Entry 7KGB (electron microscopy, 2.70 A resolution); this record covers chains A and N of the 52 polymer chains in the assembly.

== Chain A ==
Molecule: 23S rRNA
Organism: Mycobacterium tuberculosis (strain ATCC 25618 / H37Rv)
Sequence (3138 nucleotides; numbered 1 to 3138; the number before each row is that of its first residue):
     1 UUGUAAGUGUCUAAGGGCGCAUGGUGGAUGCCUUGGCAUCGAGAGCCGAU
    51 GAAGGACGUGGGAGGCUGCGAUAUGCCUCGGGGAGCUGUCAACCGAGCGU
   101 GGAUCCGAGGAUUUCCGAAUGGGGAAACCCAGCACGAGUGAUGUCGUGCU
   151 ACCCGCAUCUGAAUAUAUAGGGUGCGGGAGGGAACGCGGGGAAGUGAAAC
   201 AUCUCAGUACCCGUAGGAGGAGAAAACAAUUGUGAUUCCGCAAGUAGUGG
   251 CGAGCGAACGCGGAACAGGCUAAACCGCACGCAUGGGUAACCGGGUAGGG
   301 GUUGUGUGUGCGGGGUUGUGGGAGGAUAUGUCUCAGCGCUACCCGGCUGA
   351 GAGGCAGUCAGAAAGUGUCGUGGUUAGCGGAAGUGGCCUGGGAUGGUCUG
   401 CCGUAGACGGUGAGAGCCCGGUACGCGAAAACCCGGCACCUGCCUAGUAU
   451 CAAUUCCCGAGUAGCAGCGGGCCCGUGGAAUCCGCUGUGAAUCCGCCGGG
   501 ACCACCCGGUAAGCCUAAAUACUCCUCGAUGACCGAUAGCGGAUUAGUAC
   551 CGUGAGGGAAUGGUGAAAAGUACCCCGGGAGGGGAGUGAAAGAGUACCUG
   601 AAACCGUGUGCCUACAAUCCGUCAGAGCCUCCUUUUCCUCUCCGGAGGAG
   651 GGUGGUGAUGGCGUGCCUUUUGAAGAAUGAGCCUGCGAGUCAGGGACAUG
   701 UCGCAAGGUUAACCCGUGUGGGGUAGCCGCAGCGAAAGCGAGUCUGAAUA
   751 GGGCGACCCACACGCGCAUACGCGCGUGUGAAUAGUGGCGUGUUCUGGAC
   801 CCGAAGCGGAGUGAUCUACCCAUGGCCAGGGUGAAGCGCGGGUAAGACCG
   851 CGUGGAGGCCCGAACCCACUUAGGUUGAAGACUGAGGGGAUGAGCUGUGG
   901 GUAGGGGUGAAAGGCCAAUCAAACUCCGUGAUAGCUGGUUCUCCCCGAAA
   951 UGCAUUUAGGUGCAGCGUUGCGUGGUUCACCGCGGAGGUAGAGCUACUGG
  1001 AUGGCCGAUGGGCCCUACUAGGUUACUGACGUCAGCCAAACUCCGAAUGC
  1051 CGUGGUGUAAAGCGUGGCAGUGAGACGGCGGGGGAUAAGCUCCGUACGUC
  1101 GAAAGGGAAACAGCCCAGAUCGCCGGCUAAGGCCCCCAAGCGUGUGCUAA
  1151 GUGGGAAAGGAUGUGCAGUCGCAAAGACAACCAGGAGGUUGGCUUAGAAG
  1201 CAGCCACCCUUGAAAGAGUGCGUAAUAGCUCACUGGUCAAGUGAUUGUGC
  1251 GCCGAUAAUGUAGCGGGGCUCAAGCACACCGCCGAAGCCGCGGCACAUCC
  1301 ACCUUGUGGUGGGUGUGGGUAGGGGAGCGUCCCUCAUUCAGCGAAGCCAC
  1351 CGGGUGACCGGUGGUGGAGGGUGGGGGAGUGAGAAUGCAGGCAUGAGUAG
  1401 CGACAAGGCAAGUGAGAACCUUGCCCGCCGAAAGACCAAGGGUUCCUGGG
  1451 CCAGGCCAGUCCGCCCAGGGUGAGUCGGGACCUAAGGCGAGGCCGACAGG
  1501 CGUAGUCGAUGGACAACGGGUUGAUAUUCCCGUACCCGUGUGUGGGCGCC
  1551 CGUGACGAAUCAGCGGUACUAACCACCCAAAACCGGAUCGAUCACUCCCC
  1601 UUCGGGGGUGUGGAGUUCUGGGGCUGCGUGGGAACUUCGCUGGUAGUAGU
  1651 CAAGCGAAGGGGUGACGCAGGAAGGUAGCCGUACCAGUCAGUGGUAACAC
  1701 UGGGGCAAGCCGGUAGGGAGAGCGAUAGGCAAAUCCGUCGCUCACUAAUC
  1751 CUGAGAGGUGACGCAUAGCCGGUUGAGGCGAAUUCGGUGAUCCUCUGCUG
  1801 CCAAGAAAAGCCUCUAGCGAGCACACACACGGCCCGUACCCCAAACCGAC
  1851 ACAGGUGGUCAGGUAGAGCAUACCAAGGCGUACGAGAUAACUAUGGUUAA
  1901 GGAACUCGGCAAAAUGCCCCCGUAACUUCGGGAGAAGGGGGACCGGAAUA
  1951 UCGUGAACACCCUUGCGGUGGGAGCGGGAUCCGGUCGCAGAAACCAGUGA
  2001 GGAGCGACUGUUUACUAAAAACACAGGUCCGUGCGAAGUCGCAAGACGAU
  2051 GUAUACGGACUGACGCCUGCCCGGUGCUGGAAGGUUAAGAGGACCCGUUA
  2101 ACCCGCAAGGGUGAAGCGGAGAAUUUAAGCCCCAGUAAACGGCGGUGGUA
  2151 ACUAUAACCAUCCUAAGGUAGCGAAAUUCCUUGUCGGGUAAGUUCCGACC
  2201 UGCACGAAUGGCGUAACGACUUCUCAACUGUCUCAACCAUAGACUCGGCG
  2251 AAAUUGCACUACGAGUAAAGAUGCUCGUUACGCGCGGCAGGACGAAAAGA
  2301 CCCCGGGACCUUCACUACAACUUGGUAUUGAUGUUCGGUACGGUUUGUGU
  2351 AGGAUAGGUGGGAGACUGUGAAACCUCGACGCCAGUUGGGGCGGAGUCGU
  2401 UGUUGAAAUACCACUCUGAUCGUAUUGGGCAUCUAACCUCGAACCCUGAA
  2451 UCGGGUUUAGGGACAGUGCCUGGCGGGUAGUUUAACUGGGGCGGUUGCCU
  2501 CCUAAAAUGUAACGGAGGCGCCCAAAGGUUCCCUCAACCUGGACGGCAAU
  2551 CAGGUGGCGAGUGUAAAUGCACAAGGGAGCUUGACUGCGAGACUUACAAG
  2601 UCAAGCAGGGACGAAAGUCGGGAUUAGUGAUCCGGCACCCCCGAGUGGAA
  2651 GGGGUGUCGCUCAACGGAUAAAAGGUACCCCGGGGAUAACAGGCUGAUCU
  2701 UCCCCAAGAGUCCAUAUCGACGGGAUGGUUUGGCACCUCGAUGUCGGCUC
  2751 GUCGCAUCCUGGGGCUGGAGCAGGUCCCAAGGGUUGGGCUGUUCGCCCAU
  2801 UAAAGCGGCACGCGAGCUGGGUUUAGAACGUCGUGAGACAGUUCGGUCUC
  2851 UAUCCGCCGCGCGCGUCAGAAACUUGAGGAAACCUGUCCCUAGUACGAGA
  2901 GGACCGGGACGGACGAACCUCUGGUGCACCAGUUGUCCCGCCAGGGGCAC
  2951 CGCUGGAUAGCCACGUUCGGUCAGGAUAACCGCUGAAAGCAUCUAAGCGG
  3001 GAAACCUUCUCCAAGAUCAGGUUUCUCACCCACUUGGUGGGAUAAGGCCC
  3051 CCCGCAGAACACGGGUUCAAUAGGUCAGACCUGGAAGCUCAGUAAUGGGU
  3101 GUAGGGAACUGGUGCUAACCGGCCGAAAACUUACAACA
Not modelled in the structure: 1-4, 1013-1022, 3133-3138
Modified positions: 5MU (5-methyluridine 5'-monophosphate) at position 2177, 6MZ (N6-methyladenosine-5'-monophosphate) at position 2268, 6MZ (N6-methyladenosine-5'-monophosphate) at position 2296, OMG (o2'-methylguanosine-5'-monophosphate) at position 2489, OMC (o2'-methylycytidine-5'-monophosphate) at position 2736, OMG (o2'-methylguanosine-5'-monophosphate) at position 2791
Ion coordination: Mg2+ site 1: A13, G15, G16; Mg2+ site 2: A14, G15; Mg2+ site 3: C31, G1370; Mg2+ site 4: C46, G217; Mg2+ site 5 near U72 (its only coordinating residue here); Mg2+ site 6 near U120 (its only coordinating residue here); Mg2+ site 7: A162, U166; Mg2+ site 8: G194, U2481; Mg2+ site 9 near G194 (its only coordinating residue here); Mg2+ site 10: A199, C200; Mg2+ site 11 near G220 (its only coordinating residue here); Mg2+ site 12 near C251 (its only coordinating residue here); 204 more Mg2+ sites not listed
Ligand contacts: Sequanamycin 9 (WDP): G874, U875, G877, G880, A881, 6MZ_2296, A2297, A2300, A2741, G2743, U2744, U2847, C2848, U2849

== Chain N ==
Molecule: 50S ribosomal protein L17
Organism: Mycobacterium tuberculosis (strain ATCC 25618 / H37Rv)
Reference sequence: P9WHD3 (RL17_MYCTU); residues 1-180 here = UniProt positions 1-180
Chain sequence (180 residues; row label = number of the first residue in the row):
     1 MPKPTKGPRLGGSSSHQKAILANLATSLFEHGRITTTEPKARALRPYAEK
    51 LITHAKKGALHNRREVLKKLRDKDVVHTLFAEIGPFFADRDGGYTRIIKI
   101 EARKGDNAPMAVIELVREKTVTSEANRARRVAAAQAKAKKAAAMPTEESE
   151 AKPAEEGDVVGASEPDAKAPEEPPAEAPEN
Not modelled in the structure: 1, 118-180

== Chain A / chain N interface ==
Pairs across the interface (111; chain A residue first):
  A1406(A) with His16(N), stacking on the base
  G1407(A) with His16(N), hydrogen bond to the sugar; Asn23(N), base contact
  G1408(A) with Leu24(N), sugar contact
  C1409(A) with Ser27(N), hydrogen bond to the sugar; Ile34(N), phosphate contact; Thr35(N), phosphate contact; Thr36(N), hydrogen bond to the phosphate
  A1410(A) with His31(N), sugar contact; Ile34(N), phosphate contact; Thr35(N), hydrogen bond to the phosphate
  G1416(A) with Lys104(N), hydrogen bond to the sugar
  A1418(A) with Arg103(N), sugar contact; Lys104(N), phosphate contact; Gly105(N), base contact; Asp106(N), hydrogen bond to the base
  C1419(A) with Gly105(N), base contact
  C1425(A) with Asn23(N), hydrogen bond to the sugar
  C1426(A) with Ala19(N), sugar contact; Asn23(N), sugar contact; Arg71(N), phosphate contact
  G1427(A) with Arg71(N), salt bridge to the phosphate
  G1691(A) with Lys73(N), salt bridge to the phosphate; Asp74(N), hydrogen bond to the base; His77(N), stacking on the base
  U1692(A) with Leu60(N), base contact; Arg63(N), hydrogen bond to the sugar; Arg64(N), hydrogen bond to the base; Leu67(N), base contact; Lys73(N), hydrogen bond to the base
  G1693(A) with Leu60(N), sugar contact; Arg64(N), hydrogen bond to the base
  G1884(A) with Asp106(N), hydrogen bond to the sugar
  A1885(A) with Ala108(N), sugar contact
  G1886(A) with Thr37(N), hydrogen bond to the phosphate; Pro39(N), phosphate contact; Lys40(N), salt bridge to the phosphate
  A1887(A) with Pro8(N), base contact
  U1888(A) with Lys6(N), sugar contact; Gly7(N), hydrogen bond to the sugar
  A2239(A) with Arg9(N), salt bridge to the phosphate
  U2240(A) with Pro8(N), phosphate contact; Arg9(N), hydrogen bond to the phosphate; Gly12(N), phosphate contact
  C2246(A) with Asn107(N), hydrogen bond to the sugar
  G2247(A) with Gly105(N), hydrogen bond to the base; Asp106(N), base contact; Asn107(N), sugar contact
  C2927(A) with Arg9(N), hydrogen bond to the sugar; Ser14(N), hydrogen bond to the base
  A2928(A) with Pro2(N), base contact; Lys3(N), base contact; Pro4(N), base contact; Thr5(N), hydrogen bond to the base; Arg9(N), salt bridge to the phosphate; Ser14(N), phosphate contact; Gln17(N), hydrogen bond to the base; Leu21(N), base contact
  C2939(A) with Lys73(N), sugar contact
  G2940(A) with Lys73(N), salt bridge to the phosphate
  A2943(A) with Arg64(N), base contact
  G2944(A) with Arg64(N), hydrogen bond to the sugar
  G2945(A) with Lys68(N), phosphate contact
  G2946(A) with Lys68(N), sugar contact
  G2947(A) with Lys18(N), salt bridge to the phosphate; Arg71(N), sugar contact
  C2948(A) with Ser15(N), phosphate contact; Lys18(N), salt bridge to the phosphate
  C3051(A) with Lys99(N), hydrogen bond to the phosphate
  C3052(A) with Arg42(N), salt bridge to the phosphate; Lys99(N), salt bridge to the phosphate
  C3053(A) with Arg42(N), salt bridge to the phosphate
  C3055(A) with Lys6(N), salt bridge to the phosphate
  A3056(A) with Lys6(N), base contact
  G3057(A) with Lys6(N), base contact
  G3073(A) with Lys3(N), phosphate contact; Pro46(N), phosphate contact; Glu49(N), sugar contact; Gly93(N), base contact
  G3074(A) with Pro46(N), phosphate contact; Glu49(N), sugar contact; Lys50(N), salt bridge to the phosphate; Asp91(N), hydrogen bond to the base; Gly92(N), sugar contact; Gly93(N), hydrogen bond to the sugar; Tyr94(N), sugar contact
  U3075(A) with Lys50(N), salt bridge to the phosphate; Thr53(N), hydrogen bond to the phosphate
  C3076(A) with Lys57(N), salt bridge to the phosphate
  A3085(A) with His61(N), hydrogen bond to the base
  A3086(A) with Arg64(N), phosphate contact
  G3104(A) with His61(N), phosphate contact
  G3105(A) with His61(N), salt bridge to the phosphate; Glu65(N), phosphate contact
  G3106(A) with His54(N), phosphate contact
  A3107(A) with Pro2(N), phosphate contact; Lys3(N), sugar contact; Pro4(N), sugar contact; Lys50(N), phosphate contact
  A3108(A) with Lys3(N), hydrogen bond to the sugar; Pro4(N), base contact
  C3115(A) with Arg90(N), hydrogen bond to the phosphate; Asp91(N), sugar contact; Gly92(N), hydrogen bond to the sugar; Gly93(N), hydrogen bond to the sugar
  U3116(A) with Arg45(N), hydrogen bond to the base; Arg90(N), salt bridge to the phosphate; Gly93(N), sugar contact; Thr95(N), hydrogen bond to the sugar; Arg96(N), sugar contact
  A3117(A) with Arg96(N), salt bridge to the phosphate
Interface residues without a listed pair, chain A (58 interface residues in all): A1417, A1690, A2241, A3072, G3087
Interface residues without a listed pair, chain N (69 interface residues in all): Leu10, Ser13, Ile20, Arg33, Glu38, Ala43, Tyr47, Ile97, Pro109, Val116

== Summary ==
58 residues of chain A and 69 residues of chain N are in contact; the contacts include 34 hydrogen bonds, 18
salt bridges and 2 aromatic stacking contacts. Among the polar pairs are A1418(A)-Asp106(N), G1691(A)-Asp74(N)
and U1692(A)-Arg64(N). Chain A binds Sequanamycin 9.
Here chain A is 23S rRNA and chain N is 50S ribosomal protein L17, both from Mycobacterium tuberculosis
(strain ATCC 25618 / H37Rv). Entry 7KGB (CryoEM structure of A2296-methylated Mycobacterium tuberculosis
ribosome bound with SEQ-9) was determined by electron microscopy, deposited together with 7SFR.
